Entry 2CZH (X-ray diffraction, 2.70 A resolution); this record covers chains A and B.

# Chain A (and B)
Protein: Inositol monophosphatase 2
Organism: Homo sapiens
Notes: EC 3.1.3.25; chain B of this document is another copy of the same molecule, construct and numbering; everything in this record applies to it too
UniProtKB: O14732 (IMPA2_HUMAN); numbering as in UniProt (aligned over 1-288)
Chain sequence (299 residues; row label = number of the first residue in the row; numbers below 1 keep their minus sign (Gly-10 is residue -10)):
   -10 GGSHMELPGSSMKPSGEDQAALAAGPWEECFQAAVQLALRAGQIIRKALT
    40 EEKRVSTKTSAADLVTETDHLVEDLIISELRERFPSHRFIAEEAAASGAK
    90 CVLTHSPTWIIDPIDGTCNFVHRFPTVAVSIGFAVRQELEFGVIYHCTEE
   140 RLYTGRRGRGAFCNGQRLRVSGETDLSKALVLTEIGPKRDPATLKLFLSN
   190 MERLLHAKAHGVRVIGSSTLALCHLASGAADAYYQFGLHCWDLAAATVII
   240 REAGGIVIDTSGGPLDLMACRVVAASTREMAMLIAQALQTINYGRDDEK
Disordered / not traced: -10 to 14, 43-51, 278-288 (chain B: -10 to 14, 41-52, 82-88, 280-288)
Construct notes: cloning artifact (-10 to 0)
Disulfides: Cys90-Cys229
Curated features (UniProtKB/Swiss-Prot):
  - binding site (Mg(2+)): Glu81, Asp101, Ile103, Asp104, Asp231
  - binding site (substrate): Glu81, Ile103 to Thr106, Gly205 to Ser207, Gln224, Asp231
  - mutagenesis: Asp104 (D104N: Loss of activity)

# Chain A / chain B interface
Contacting residue pairs (49):
  Cys107(A) - His199(B)
  Asn108(A) - Arg202(B)  hydrogen bond
  His111(A) - Lys167(B)  hydrogen bond (side chain-backbone)
  His111(A) - Leu169(B)
  His111(A) - Gly217(B)
  His111(A) - Ala218(B)
  His111(A) - Asp220(B)  salt bridge
  Arg112(A) - Ala218(B)
  Phe113(A) - His213(B)
  Phe113(A) - Ala218(B)
  Pro114(A) - His213(B)
  Glu138(A) - Glu138(B)
  Lys167(A) - His111(B)  hydrogen bond (backbone-side chain)
  Leu169(A) - His111(B)
  Leu169(A) - Phe113(B)  hydrophobic
  Leu171(A) - Phe113(B)  hydrophobic
  Ile174(A) - Val201(B)  hydrophobic
  Arg178(A) - Ala198(B)
  Arg178(A) - His199(B)  hydrogen bond (side chain-backbone)
  Arg178(A) - Gly200(B)
  Leu183(A) - Leu194(B)  hydrophobic
  Phe186(A) - Met190(B)  hydrophobic
  Leu187(A) - Leu187(B)
  Leu187(A) - Met190(B)  hydrophobic
  Leu187(A) - Glu191(B)
  Met190(A) - Met190(B)  hydrophobic
  Glu191(A) - Leu187(B)
  Leu194(A) - Leu183(B)  hydrophobic
  His199(A) - Cys107(B)
  Val201(A) - Ile174(B)  hydrophobic
  Val201(A) - Val203(B)
  Arg202(A) - Cys107(B)
  Arg202(A) - Asn108(B)  hydrogen bond
  Arg202(A) - Val203(B)
  Arg202(A) - Ile204(B)  hydrogen bond (side chain-backbone)
  Arg202(A) - Gly205(B)
  Val203(A) - Val201(B)
  Val203(A) - Arg202(B)
  Val203(A) - Val203(B)  hydrogen bond (backbone-backbone)
  Ile204(A) - Arg202(B)  hydrogen bond (backbone-side chain)
  Gly205(A) - Arg202(B)
  His213(A) - Phe113(B)
  His213(A) - Pro114(B)
  Gly217(A) - His111(B)
  Gly217(A) - Arg112(B)
  Ala218(A) - His111(B)
  Ala218(A) - Arg112(B)
  Ala218(A) - Phe113(B)
  Asp220(A) - His111(B)  salt bridge
Also at the interface, not in a pair above, chain A (29 interface residues in all): Ala168
Also at the interface, not in a pair above, chain B (31 interface residues in all): Ala168, Leu171, Arg178, Phe186

# In short
29 residues of chain A and 31 residues of chain B are in contact, with 8 hydrogen bonds and 2 salt bridges.
Among the polar pairs are His111(A)-Asp220(B), Asn108(A)-Arg202(B) and His111(A)-Lys167(B).
Chain A and chain B are both Inositol monophosphatase 2 (Homo sapiens); the structure, Crystal structure of
human myo-inositol monophosphatase 2 (IMPA2) with phosphate ion (orthorhombic form), was determined by X-ray
diffraction together with 2DDK, 2CZI and 2CZK from the same study.
